Entry 8TUG (electron microscopy, 3.50 A resolution); this record covers chains A and N of the 16 polymer chains in the assembly.

# Chain A
Molecule: DNA-directed RNA polymerase II subunit RPB1
From: Saccharomyces cerevisiae
Notes: EC 2.7.7.6
UniProtKB: P04050 (RPB1_YEAST); residues 1-1733 here = UniProt positions 1-1733
Chain sequence (1733 residues; numbered 1 to 1733; the number before each row is that of its first residue):
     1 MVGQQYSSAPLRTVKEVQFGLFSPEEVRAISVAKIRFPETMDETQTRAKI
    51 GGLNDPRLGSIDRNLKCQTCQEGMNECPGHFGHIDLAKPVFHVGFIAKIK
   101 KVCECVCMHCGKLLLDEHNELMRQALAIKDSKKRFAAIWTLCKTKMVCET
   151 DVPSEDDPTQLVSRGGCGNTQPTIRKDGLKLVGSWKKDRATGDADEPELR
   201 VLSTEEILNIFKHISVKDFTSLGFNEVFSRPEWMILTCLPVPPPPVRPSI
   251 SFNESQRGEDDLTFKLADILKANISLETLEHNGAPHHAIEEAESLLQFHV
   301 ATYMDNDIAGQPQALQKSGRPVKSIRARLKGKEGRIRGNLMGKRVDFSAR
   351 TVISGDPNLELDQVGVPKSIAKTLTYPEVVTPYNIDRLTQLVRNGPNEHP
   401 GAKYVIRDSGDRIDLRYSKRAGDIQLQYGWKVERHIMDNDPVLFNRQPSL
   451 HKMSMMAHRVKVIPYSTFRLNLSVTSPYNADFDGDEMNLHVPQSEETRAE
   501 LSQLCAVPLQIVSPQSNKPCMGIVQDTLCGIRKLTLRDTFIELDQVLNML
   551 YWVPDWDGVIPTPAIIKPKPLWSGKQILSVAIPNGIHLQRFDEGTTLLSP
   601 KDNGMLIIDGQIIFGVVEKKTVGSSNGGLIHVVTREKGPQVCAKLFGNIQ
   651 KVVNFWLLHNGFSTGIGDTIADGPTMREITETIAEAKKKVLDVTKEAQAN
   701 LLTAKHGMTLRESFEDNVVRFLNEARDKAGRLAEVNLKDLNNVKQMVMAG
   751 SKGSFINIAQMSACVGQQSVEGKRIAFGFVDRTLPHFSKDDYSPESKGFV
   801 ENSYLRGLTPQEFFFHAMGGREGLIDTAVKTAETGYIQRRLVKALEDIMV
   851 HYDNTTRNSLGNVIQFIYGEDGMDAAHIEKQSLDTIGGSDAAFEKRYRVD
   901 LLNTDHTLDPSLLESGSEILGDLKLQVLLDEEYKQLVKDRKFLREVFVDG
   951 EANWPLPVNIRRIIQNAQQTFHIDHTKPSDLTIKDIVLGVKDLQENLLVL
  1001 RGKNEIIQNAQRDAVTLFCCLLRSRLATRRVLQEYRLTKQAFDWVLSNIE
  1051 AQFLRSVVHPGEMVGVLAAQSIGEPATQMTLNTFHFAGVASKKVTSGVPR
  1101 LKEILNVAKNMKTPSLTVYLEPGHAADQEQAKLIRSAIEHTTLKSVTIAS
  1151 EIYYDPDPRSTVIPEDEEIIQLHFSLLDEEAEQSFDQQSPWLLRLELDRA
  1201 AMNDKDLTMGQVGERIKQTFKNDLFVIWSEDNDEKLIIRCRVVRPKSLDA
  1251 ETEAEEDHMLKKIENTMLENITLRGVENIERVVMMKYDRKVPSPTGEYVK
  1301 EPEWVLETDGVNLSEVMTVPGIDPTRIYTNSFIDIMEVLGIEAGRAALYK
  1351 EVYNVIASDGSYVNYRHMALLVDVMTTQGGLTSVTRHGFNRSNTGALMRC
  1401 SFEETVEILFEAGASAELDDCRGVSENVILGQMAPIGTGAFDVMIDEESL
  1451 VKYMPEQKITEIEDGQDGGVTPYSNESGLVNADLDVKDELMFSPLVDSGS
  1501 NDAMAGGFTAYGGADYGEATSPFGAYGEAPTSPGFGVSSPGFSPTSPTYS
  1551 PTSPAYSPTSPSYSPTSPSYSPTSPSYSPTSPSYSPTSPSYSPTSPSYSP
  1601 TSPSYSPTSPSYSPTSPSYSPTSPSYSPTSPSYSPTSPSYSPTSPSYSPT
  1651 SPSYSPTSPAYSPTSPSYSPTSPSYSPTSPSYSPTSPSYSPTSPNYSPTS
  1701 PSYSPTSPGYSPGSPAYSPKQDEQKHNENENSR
Not modelled in the structure: 1-7, 42-44, 188-198, 1079-1096, 1158-1187, 1221-1224, 1243-1256, 1455-1733
Ion coordination: Zn2+ site 1: Cys67, Cys70, Cys77, His80; Zn2+ site 2: Met108, Cys110, Cys167; Mg2+: Asp483, Asp485

# Chain N
Molecule: NTS (47-nt DNA)
Sequence (47 nucleotides; each row starts with the number of its first residue):
     1 CTAGTTGATCTCATATTTCATTCCTACTCAGGAGAAGGAGCAGAGCG

# How chain A and chain N interact
Pairs across the interface - 5 pairs, chain A then chain N:
  Trp139(A) - DG37(N)  phosphate contact
  Arg175(A) - DG37(N)  phosphate contact
  Arg175(A) - DG38(N)  salt bridge to the phosphate
  Lys1109(A) - DA35(N)  salt bridge to the phosphate
  Asn1110(A) - DG34(N)  hydrogen bond to the phosphate
Interface residues without a listed pair, chain A (6 interface residues in all): Ala1108, His1387
Interface residues without a listed pair, chain N (5 interface residues in all): DA33

# Summary
6 residues of chain A and 5 residues of chain N are in contact, with 1 hydrogen bond and 2 salt bridges. Among
the polar pairs are Asn1110(A)-DG34(N), Arg175(A)-DG38(N) and Lys1109(A)-DA35(N). Cys67(A), Cys70(A), Cys77(A)
and His80(A) form the Zn2+ site 1.
Here chain A is DNA-directed RNA polymerase II subunit RPB1 (Saccharomyces cerevisiae) and chain N is NTS
(47-nt DNA). Entry 8TUG (Cryo-EM structure of CPD-stalled Pol II in complex with Rad26 (engaged state)) was
determined by electron microscopy (same publication as 8TVP, 8TVQ, 8TVS, 8TVV, 8TVW, 8TVX and 8TVY).
